Entry 5C4J (X-ray diffraction, 4.00 A resolution); this record covers chains B and R of the 13 polymer chains in the assembly.

[Chain B]
Protein: DNA-directed RNA polymerase II subunit RPB2
Source organism: Saccharomyces cerevisiae (strain ATCC 204508 / S288c)
Notes: EC 2.7.7.6
Reference sequence: P08518 (RPB2_YEAST); residues 1-1224 here = UniProt positions 1-1224
Chain sequence (1224 residues; each row starts with the number of its first residue):
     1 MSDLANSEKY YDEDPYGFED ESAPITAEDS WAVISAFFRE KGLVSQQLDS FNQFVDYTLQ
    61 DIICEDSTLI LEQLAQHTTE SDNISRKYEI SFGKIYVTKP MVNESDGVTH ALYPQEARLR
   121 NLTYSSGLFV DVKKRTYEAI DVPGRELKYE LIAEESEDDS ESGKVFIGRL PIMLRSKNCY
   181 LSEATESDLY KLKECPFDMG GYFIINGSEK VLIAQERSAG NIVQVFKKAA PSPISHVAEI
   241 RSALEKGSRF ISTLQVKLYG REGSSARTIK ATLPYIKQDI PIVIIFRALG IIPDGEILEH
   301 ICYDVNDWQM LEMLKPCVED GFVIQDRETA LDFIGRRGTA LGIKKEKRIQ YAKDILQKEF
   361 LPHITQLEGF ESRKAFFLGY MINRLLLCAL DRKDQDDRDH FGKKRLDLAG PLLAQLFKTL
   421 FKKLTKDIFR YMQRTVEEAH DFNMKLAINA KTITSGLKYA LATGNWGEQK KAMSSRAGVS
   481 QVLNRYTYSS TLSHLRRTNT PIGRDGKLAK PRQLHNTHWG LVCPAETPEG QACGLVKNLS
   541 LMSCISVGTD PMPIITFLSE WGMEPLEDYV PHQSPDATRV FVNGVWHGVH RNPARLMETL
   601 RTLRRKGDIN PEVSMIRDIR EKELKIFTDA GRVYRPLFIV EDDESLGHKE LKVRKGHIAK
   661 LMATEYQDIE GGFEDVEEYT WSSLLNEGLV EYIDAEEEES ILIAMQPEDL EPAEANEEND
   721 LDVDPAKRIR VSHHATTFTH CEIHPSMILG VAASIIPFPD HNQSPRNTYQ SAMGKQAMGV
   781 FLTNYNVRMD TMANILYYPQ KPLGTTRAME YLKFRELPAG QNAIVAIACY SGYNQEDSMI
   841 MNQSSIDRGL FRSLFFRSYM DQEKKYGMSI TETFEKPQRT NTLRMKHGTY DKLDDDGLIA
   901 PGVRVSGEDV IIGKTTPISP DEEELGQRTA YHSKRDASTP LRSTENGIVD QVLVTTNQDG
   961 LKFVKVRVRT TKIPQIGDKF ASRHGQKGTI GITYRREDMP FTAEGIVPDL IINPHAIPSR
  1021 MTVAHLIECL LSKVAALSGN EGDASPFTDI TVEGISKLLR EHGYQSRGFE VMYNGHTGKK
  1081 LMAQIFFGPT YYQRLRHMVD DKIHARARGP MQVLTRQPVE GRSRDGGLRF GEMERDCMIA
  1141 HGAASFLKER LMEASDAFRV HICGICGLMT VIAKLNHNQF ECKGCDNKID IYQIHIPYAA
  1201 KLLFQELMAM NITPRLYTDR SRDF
Unresolved in the structure: 1-19, 155-160, 335-348, 669-677, 685, 715-725, 731-734, 926-928
Metal / ion sites: Zn2+ near Cys-1163 (its only coordinating residue here)
What the authors report for this chain:
  - binding site for Template strand DNA: Tyr-459, Thr-463, Met-868
  - binding site for Non-template strand DNA: Lys-471, Gly-867, Met-868
  - conformationally variable residues (loop rearrangement): Pro-501 to Lys-510

[Chain R]
Molecule: 9-nt RNA strand
Sequence (9 nucleotides; numbered 2 to 10; the number before each row is that of its first residue):
     2 UCGAGAGGA
Metal / ion sites: Mg2+ near A10 (its only coordinating residue here)

[Interface between chain B and chain R]
Pairs across the interface (12; chain B residue first):
  Ala-477(B) / G6(R)  phosphate contact
  Gln-481(B) / G6(R)  phosphate contact
  Gln-481(B) / A7(R)  hydrogen bond to the phosphate
  Pro-528(B) / G8(R)  phosphate contact
  Gln-531(B) / G8(R)  phosphate contact
  Gln-776(B) / G8(R)  hydrogen bond to the phosphate
  Gln-776(B) / G9(R)  hydrogen bond to the phosphate
  Lys-979(B) / A10(R)  salt bridge to the phosphate
  Arg-1096(B) / G8(R)  sugar contact
  His-1097(B) / G8(R)  sugar contact
  His-1097(B) / G9(R)  sugar contact
  Arg-1124(B) / U2(R)  salt bridge to the phosphate
Interface residues without a listed pair, chain B (13 interface residues in all): Ala-772, Met-773, Lys-987, Val-1113

[Summary]
The interface between chain B and chain R involves 13 residues on one side and 6 on the other; the contacts
include 3 hydrogen bonds and 2 salt bridges. Polar pairs include Gln-481(B)/A7(R), Gln-776(B)/G8(R) and
Gln-776(B)/G9(R). From the paper: a binding site for Template strand DNA at Tyr-459(B), Thr-463(B) and
Met-868(B); a binding site for Non-template strand DNA at Lys-471(B), Gly-867(B) and Met-868(B).
Here chain B is DNA-directed RNA polymerase II subunit RPB2 (Saccharomyces cerevisiae (strain ATCC 204508 /
S288c)) and chain R is a 9-nt RNA strand. Entry 5C4J (Crystal structure of a transcribing RNA Polymerase II
complex reveals a complete transcription bubble) was determined by X-ray diffraction together with 5C3E, 5C44,
5C4A and 5C4X from the same study.
